Entry 7MI4 (electron microscopy, 3.20 A resolution); this record covers chains A and B of the 8 polymer chains in the assembly.

== Chain A (and B) ==
Name: CRISPR-associated exonuclease Cas4/endonuclease Cas1 fusion
Source organism: Geobacter sulfurreducens
Notes: EC 3.1.-.-, 3.1.12.1; chain B of this document is another copy of the same molecule, construct and numbering; everything in this record applies to it too
UniProtKB: Q74H36 (CS4F1_GEOSL); residues 1-559 here = UniProt positions 1-559
Chain sequence (559 residues; numbered 1 to 559; the number before each row is that of its first residue):
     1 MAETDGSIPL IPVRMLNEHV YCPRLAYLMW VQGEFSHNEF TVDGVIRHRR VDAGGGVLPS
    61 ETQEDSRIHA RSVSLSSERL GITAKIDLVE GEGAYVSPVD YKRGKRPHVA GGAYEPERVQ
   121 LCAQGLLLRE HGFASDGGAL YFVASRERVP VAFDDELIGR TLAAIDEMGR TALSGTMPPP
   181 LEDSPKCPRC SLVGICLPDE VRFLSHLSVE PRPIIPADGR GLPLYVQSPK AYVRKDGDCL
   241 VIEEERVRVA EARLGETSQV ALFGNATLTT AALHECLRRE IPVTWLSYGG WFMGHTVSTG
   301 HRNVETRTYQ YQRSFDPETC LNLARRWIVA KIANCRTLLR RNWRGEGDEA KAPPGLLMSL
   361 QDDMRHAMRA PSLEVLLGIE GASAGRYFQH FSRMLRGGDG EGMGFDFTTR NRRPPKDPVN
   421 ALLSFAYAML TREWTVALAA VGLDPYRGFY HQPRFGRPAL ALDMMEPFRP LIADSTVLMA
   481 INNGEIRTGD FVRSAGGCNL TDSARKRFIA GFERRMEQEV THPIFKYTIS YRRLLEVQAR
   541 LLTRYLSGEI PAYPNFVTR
Not modelled in the structure: 1-4, 559 (chain B: 1-218, 559)
Bound ions: 4Fe-4S cluster Fe: Cys22, Cys187, Cys190, Cys196; Mn2+ site 1: His48, Asp87, Asp100, Tyr101; Mn2+ site 2: Glu380, Glu466
Residues lining bound ligands: 4Fe-4S cluster (SF4): Tyr21, Cys22, Arg24, Leu25, Leu28, Pro180, Leu181, Cys187, Cys190, Cys196, Pro198
Reported in the primary citation:
  - binding site for the 35-nt DNA strand: Arg14, Asn17, Glu18, Tyr21, Leu25, Met29, Phe35, Glu117, Cys190, Ser191, Leu192
  - specificity-determining residues: Glu18
  - specificity-determining residues: Arg14, Leu25, Leu192 (by similarity / conservation)
  - catalytic residues: His48, Asp87, Asp100, Lys102
  - Mn2+ coordination: His48, Asp87, Asp100
  - mutagenesis - H48G, D100A: decreased catalytic activity
  - mutagenesis - S191A: decreased catalytic activity on Gsu-PAM
  - mutagenesis - E18Y: abolished catalytic activity on both PAMs

== How chain A and chain B interact ==
Contacting residue pairs (81):
  Gly6(A) - Gln452(B)
  Gly6(A) - Arg457(B)  hydrogen bond (backbone-side chain)
  Ser7(A) - Phe455(B)
  Ile8(A) - Phe455(B)  hydrophobic
  Pro9(A) - Arg413(B)
  Pro9(A) - Phe455(B)
  Pro9(A) - Arg457(B)
  Leu10(A) - Arg413(B)
  Tyr27(A) - Arg454(B)  hydrogen bond
  Trp30(A) - Phe455(B)
  Val31(A) - Arg454(B)
  Val31(A) - Phe455(B)
  Leu58(A) - Arg493(B)
  Leu58(A) - Ser494(B)
  Pro59(A) - Ser494(B)
  Pro59(A) - Ala495(B)  hydrogen bond (backbone-backbone)
  Glu61(A) - Arg493(B)
  Glu61(A) - Ser494(B)  hydrogen bond (side chain-backbone)
  Glu61(A) - Ala495(B)  hydrogen bond (side chain-backbone)
  Ser76(A) - Pro414(B)
  His131(A) - Ala495(B)
  Ala172(A) - Arg454(B)  hydrogen bond (backbone-side chain)
  Gly264(A) - His274(B)
  Asn265(A) - Thr270(B)  hydrogen bond
  Asn265(A) - Ala271(B)
  Ala266(A) - Thr270(B)
  Thr267(A) - Thr270(B)
  Thr270(A) - Ala266(B)  hydrogen bond (side chain-backbone)
  Ala271(A) - Asn265(B)
  Leu273(A) - Trp285(B)
  His274(A) - Trp285(B)
  His274(A) - Leu286(B)
  His274(A) - Met293(B)
  Leu277(A) - Met293(B)
  Arg278(A) - Met293(B)
  Trp285(A) - Leu273(B)
  Trp285(A) - Thr296(B)
  Phe292(A) - Thr299(B)  hydrogen bond (backbone-side chain)
  Met293(A) - Leu277(B)  hydrophobic
  Met293(A) - Arg278(B)
  Met293(A) - Ser298(B)
  Met293(A) - Thr299(B)  hydrogen bond (backbone-side chain)
  Gly294(A) - Leu277(B)
  Gly294(A) - Val297(B)
  Gly294(A) - Ser298(B)
  His295(A) - Thr296(B)
  His295(A) - Val297(B)  hydrogen bond (backbone-backbone)
  His295(A) - Thr299(B)
  Thr296(A) - His295(B)  hydrogen bond (side chain-backbone)
  Val297(A) - Gly294(B)
  Val297(A) - His295(B)  hydrogen bond (backbone-backbone)
  Val297(A) - Val297(B)  hydrophobic
  Thr299(A) - Phe292(B)
  Thr299(A) - Thr435(B)
  Thr299(A) - Ala439(B)
  Thr299(A) - Tyr446(B)
  Arg302(A) - Tyr446(B)
  Val304(A) - Tyr446(B)  hydrophobic
  Glu305(A) - Arg454(B)  salt bridge
  Arg307(A) - Tyr311(B)
  Arg307(A) - Asp444(B)  salt bridge
  Arg307(A) - Tyr446(B)
  Thr308(A) - Tyr311(B)
  Thr308(A) - Arg447(B)  hydrogen bond
  Tyr311(A) - Arg307(B)
  Tyr311(A) - Thr308(B)
  Tyr311(A) - Tyr311(B)  hydrophobic
  Gln312(A) - Phe315(B)
  Phe315(A) - Thr308(B)
  Phe315(A) - Gln312(B)
  Asp444(A) - Arg307(B)  salt bridge
  Tyr446(A) - Thr299(B)
  Tyr446(A) - Val304(B)  hydrophobic
  Tyr446(A) - Arg307(B)
  Arg447(A) - Thr308(B)  hydrogen bond
  Pro453(A) - His301(B)
  Phe455(A) - Leu277(B)
  Phe455(A) - Glu280(B)
  Phe455(A) - Thr299(B)
  Phe455(A) - Gly300(B)
  Gly456(A) - Thr299(B)  hydrogen bond (backbone-backbone)
Other interface residues (no listed pair), chain A (58 interface residues in all): Asp5, Ser74, Leu75, Thr83, Phe133, Leu173, Gly175, Leu286, Gly300, His301, Arg454, Arg457
Other interface residues (no listed pair), chain B (47 interface residues in all): Gly264, Thr267, Val436, Pro453, Gly456, Gly496

== In short ==
The interface between chain A and chain B involves 58 residues on one side and 47 on the other; the contacts
include 16 hydrogen bonds and 3 salt bridges. Among the polar pairs are Glu305(A)-Arg454(B),
Arg307(A)-Asp444(B) and Gly6(A)-Arg457(B). From the paper: catalytic residues His48(A), Asp87(A) and Asp100(A)
among others; H48G and D100A of chain A reduce catalytic activity; 4 substitutions were tested in all.
Chain A and chain B are both CRISPR-associated exonuclease Cas4/endonuclease Cas1 fusion (Geobacter
sulfurreducens); the structure, Symmetrical PAM-PAM prespacer bound Cas4/Cas1/Cas2 complex, was determined by
electron microscopy together with 7MI5, 7MI9, 7MIB and 7MID from the same study.
